PDB entry 6LMJ | X-ray diffraction, 2.80 A resolution | chains A and B of the 4 polymer chains in the assembly

# Chain A (and B)
Name: A104R
Source organism: African swine fever virus
Notes: chain B of this document is another copy of the same molecule, construct and numbering; everything in this record applies to it too
UniProt: A0A0A1E0L7 (A0A0A1E0L7_ASF); residues 7-110 here correspond to UniProt positions 1-104 (UniProt number = residue number - 6)
Amino-acid sequence (110 residues; row label = number of the first residue in the row):
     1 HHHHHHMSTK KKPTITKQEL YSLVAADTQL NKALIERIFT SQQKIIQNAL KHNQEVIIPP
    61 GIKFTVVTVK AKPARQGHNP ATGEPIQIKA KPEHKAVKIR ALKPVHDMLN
Disordered / not traced: 1-11 (chain B: 1-12)
Sequence notes: expression tag (1-6)
From the paper describing this entry:
  - binding site for the 19-nt DNA strand: K63, K89, K91, L102, K103
  - binding site for the 19-nt DNA strand: R75, H78, P80, K98, R100
  - mutagenesis - K89D/K91D: unchanged binding to DNA
  - mutagenesis - K89D/K91D: unchanged binding to the 19-nt DNA strand

# Interface between chain A and chain B
Residue-residue contacts (93):
  T14(A) with E55(B), hydrogen bond
  I15(A) with Q54(B); E55(B), hydrogen bond (backbone-backbone); V56(B); I57(B), hydrogen bond (backbone-backbone)
  T16(A) with I57(B)
  K17(A) with I57(B), hydrogen bond (backbone-backbone)
  L20(A) with I45(B), hydrophobic; I46(B), hydrophobic; I57(B); I58(B), hydrophobic; P59(B)
  Y21(A) with P59(B)
  L23(A) with I45(B), hydrophobic
  V24(A) with I38(B)
  D27(A) with S41(B), hydrogen bond
  T28(A) with R37(B), hydrogen bond (backbone-side chain); S41(B)
  L30(A) with L34(B), hydrophobic; R37(B)
  L34(A) with L30(B), hydrophobic; L34(B), hydrophobic
  I35(A) with I38(B), hydrophobic
  R37(A) with L30(B)
  I38(A) with V24(B), hydrophobic; L30(B), hydrophobic; I35(B), hydrophobic; I38(B), hydrophobic
  F39(A) with F39(B), hydrophobic; Q42(B); P59(B), hydrophobic
  S41(A) with V24(B); D27(B), hydrogen bond; T28(B)
  Q42(A) with F39(B); P59(B)
  Q43(A) with P60(B); P104(B); M108(B)
  K44(A) with D27(B)
  I45(A) with L20(B), hydrophobic; L23(B), hydrophobic
  I46(A) with M108(B), hydrophobic
  Q47(A) with M108(B)
  L50(A) with M108(B), hydrophobic; L109(B), hydrophobic
  K51(A) with M108(B); N110(B)
  Q54(A) with P13(B); T14(B); I15(B)
  E55(A) with T14(B), hydrogen bond; I15(B), hydrogen bond (backbone-backbone)
  V56(A) with I15(B)
  I57(A) with I15(B), hydrogen bond (backbone-backbone); T16(B); K17(B); L20(B)
  I58(A) with K17(B); L20(B), hydrophobic
  P59(A) with K17(B); Y21(B); F39(B), hydrophobic
  P60(A) with Q43(B); F64(B), hydrophobic
  I62(A) with I62(B), hydrophobic; F64(B), hydrophobic; I99(B), hydrophobic
  F64(A) with P60(B); I62(B), hydrophobic
  A96(A) with L109(B)
  V97(A) with V105(B); H106(B); L109(B)
  I99(A) with I62(B), hydrophobic; I99(B), hydrophobic; R100(B); A101(B)
  R100(A) with I99(B)
  A101(A) with I99(B)
  V105(A) with F64(B), hydrophobic; V97(B)
  H106(A) with V97(B)
  M108(A) with Q43(B); I46(B), hydrophobic; Q47(B); L50(B), hydrophobic; K51(B), hydrogen bond (backbone-side chain); F64(B), hydrophobic
  L109(A) with L50(B), hydrophobic; K95(B); V97(B), hydrophobic
  N110(A) with K51(B), hydrogen bond (backbone-side chain)
Interface residues without a listed pair, chain A (51 interface residues in all): K12, P13, Q29, A49, G61, V66, K95
Interface residues without a listed pair, chain B (50 interface residues in all): A49, N53, G61, V66, A96

# Overview
Chain A and chain B form an interface of 51 and 50 residues respectively; the contacts include 12 hydrogen
bonds. Polar pairs include T14(A)-E55(B), D27(A)-S41(B) and T28(A)-R37(B). The paper reports a binding site
for the 19-nt DNA strand at K63(A), K89(A) and K91(A) among others; K89D/K91D of chain A leave binding to DNA
unchanged.
Both chains are A104R (African swine fever virus). Entry 6LMJ (ASFV pA104R in complex with double-strand DNA)
was determined by X-ray diffraction together with 6LMH from the same study.
